Entry 5Y5X (electron microscopy, 5.00 A resolution (low resolution: residue-level contacts below are approximate; hydrogen-bond / salt-bridge calls are withheld)); this record covers chains C and F of the 26 polymer chains in the assembly.

Chain C:
Molecule: V-type ATP synthase alpha chain
From: Thermus thermophilus HB8
Notes: EC 3.6.3.14
UniProt: Q56403 (VATA_THET8); numbering as in UniProt (aligned over 1-578)
Chain sequence (578 residues; numbered 1 to 578; the number before each row is that of its first residue):
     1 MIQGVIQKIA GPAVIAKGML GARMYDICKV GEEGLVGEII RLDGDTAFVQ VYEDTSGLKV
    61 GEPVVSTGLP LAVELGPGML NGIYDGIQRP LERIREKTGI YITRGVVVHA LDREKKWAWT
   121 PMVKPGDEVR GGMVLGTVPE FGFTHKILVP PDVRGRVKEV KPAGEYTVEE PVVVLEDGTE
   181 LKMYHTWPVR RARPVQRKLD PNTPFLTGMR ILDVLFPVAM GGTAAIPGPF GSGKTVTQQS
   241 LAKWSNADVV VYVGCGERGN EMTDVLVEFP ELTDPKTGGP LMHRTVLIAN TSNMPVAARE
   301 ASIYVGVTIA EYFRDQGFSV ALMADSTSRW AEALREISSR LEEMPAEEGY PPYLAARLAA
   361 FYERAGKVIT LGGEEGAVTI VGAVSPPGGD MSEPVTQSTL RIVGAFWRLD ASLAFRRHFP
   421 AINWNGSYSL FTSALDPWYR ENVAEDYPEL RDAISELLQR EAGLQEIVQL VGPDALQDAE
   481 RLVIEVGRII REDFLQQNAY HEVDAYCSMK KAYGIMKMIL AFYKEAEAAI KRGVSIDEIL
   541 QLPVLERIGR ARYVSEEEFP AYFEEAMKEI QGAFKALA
Disordered / not traced: 578
Ligand contacts: ADP (adenosine-5'-diphosphate): F230, G231, S232, G233, K234, T235, V236, H418, F419, P420

Chain F:
Molecule: V-type ATP synthase beta chain
From: Thermus thermophilus HB8
UniProt: Q56404 (VATB_THET8); residue numbers follow UniProt; this construct covers 1-478
Chain sequence (478 residues; row label = number of the first residue in the row):
     1 MDLLKKEYTG ITYISGPLLF VENAKDLAYG AIVDIKDGTG RVRGGQVIEV SEEYAVIQVF
    61 EETTGLDLAT TSVSLVEDVA RLGVSKEMLG RRFNGIGKPI DGLPPITPEK RLPITGLPLN
   121 PVARRKPEQF IQTGISTIDV MNTLVRGQKL PIFSGSGLPA NEIAAQIARQ ATVRPDLSGE
   181 GEKEEPFAVV FAAMGITQRE LSYFIQEFER TGALSRSVLF LNKADDPTIE RILTPRMALT
   241 VAEYLAFEHD YHVLVILTDM TNYCEALREI GAAREEIPGR RGYPGYMYTD LATIYERAGV
   301 VEGKKGSVTQ IPILSMPDDD RTHPIPDLTG YITEGQIQLS RELHRKGIYP PIDPLPSLSR
   361 LMNNGVGKGK TREDHKQVSD QLYSAYANGV DIRKLVAIIG EDALTENDRR YLQFADAFER
   421 FFINQGQQNR SIEESLQIAW ALLSMLPQGE LKRISKDHIG KYYGQKLEEI WGAPQALD
Disordered / not traced: 1-4, 464-478

Chain C / chain F interface:
Contacting residue pairs (14):
  G21(C) - L68(F)
  A22(C) - L66(F)
  A22(C) - D67(F)
  R23(C) - G65(F)
  R23(C) - L66(F)
  M24(C) - T64(F)
  M24(C) - G65(F)
  M24(C) - L66(F)
  R41(C) - I14(F)
  L42(C) - Y13(F)
  L42(C) - I14(F)
  D43(C) - T12(F)
  G44(C) - T12(F)
  A359(C) - A224(F)
Other interface residues (no listed pair), chain C (11 interface residues in all): E347, A360
Other interface residues (no listed pair), chain F (10 interface residues in all): G282

Overview:
The interface between chain C and chain F involves 11 residues on one side and 10 on the other. Chain C binds
ADP.
Here chain C is V-type ATP synthase alpha chain and chain F is V-type ATP synthase beta chain, both from
Thermus thermophilus HB8. Entry 5Y5X (V/A-type ATPase/synthase from Thermus thermophilus, rotational state 1)
was determined by electron microscopy, deposited together with 5Y5Y, 5Y5Z and 5Y60.
